PDB entry 5ZQL | X-ray diffraction, 3.01 A resolution | chain B

Chain B:
Protein: Katanin p60 ATPase-containing subunit A1
Source organism: Homo sapiens
Notes: EC 3.6.4.3; fragment: katanin AAA ATPase domain
Reference sequence: O75449 (KTNA1_HUMAN); residue numbers follow UniProt; this construct covers 183-491
Amino-acid sequence (309 residues; row label = number of the first residue in the row):
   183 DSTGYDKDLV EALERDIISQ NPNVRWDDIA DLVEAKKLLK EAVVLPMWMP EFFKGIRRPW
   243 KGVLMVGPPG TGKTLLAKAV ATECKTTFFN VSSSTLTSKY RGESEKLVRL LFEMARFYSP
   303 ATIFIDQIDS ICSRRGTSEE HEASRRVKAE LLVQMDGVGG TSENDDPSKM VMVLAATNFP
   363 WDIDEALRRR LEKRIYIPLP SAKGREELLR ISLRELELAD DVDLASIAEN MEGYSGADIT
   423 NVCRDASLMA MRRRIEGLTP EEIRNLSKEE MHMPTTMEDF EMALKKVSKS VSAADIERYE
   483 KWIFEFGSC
Unresolved in the structure: 183-191, 316-321, 338-351, 397-404, 444-457
Differences from the reference sequence: engineered mutation Q309 (Glu in O75449)
Swiss-Prot annotation at these positions:
  - binding site (ATP): G249 to T256
From the paper describing this entry:
  - specificity-determining residues: R283 (proposed by the authors, not directly observed)

Summary:
From UniProt: 8 ATP-binding residues. From the paper: the specificity determinant R283.
Chain B is Katanin p60 ATPase-containing subunit A1 (Homo sapiens); the structure, crystal structure of human
katanin AAA ATPase domain, was determined by X-ray diffraction together with 5ZQM from the same study.
